PDB entry 3UN4 | X-ray diffraction, 3.40 A resolution | chains I and Y of the 28 polymer chains in the assembly

[Chain I]
Molecule: Proteasome component PUP3
Source organism: Saccharomyces cerevisiae
Notes: EC 3.4.25.1
UniProt: P25451 (PSB3_YEAST); residues 0-204 here correspond to UniProt positions 1-205 (UniProt number = residue number + 1)
Amino-acid sequence (205 residues; row label = number of the first residue in the row; numbering starts at 0):
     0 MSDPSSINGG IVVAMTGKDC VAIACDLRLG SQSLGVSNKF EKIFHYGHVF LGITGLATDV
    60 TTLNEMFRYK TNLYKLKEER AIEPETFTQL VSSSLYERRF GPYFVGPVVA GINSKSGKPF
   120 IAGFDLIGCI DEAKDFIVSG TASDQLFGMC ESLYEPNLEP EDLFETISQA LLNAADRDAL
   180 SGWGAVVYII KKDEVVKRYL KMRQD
Not modelled in the structure: 0
Ligand contacts: PR-957 (04C; 1,2,4-trideoxy-4-methyl-2-{[N-(morpholin-4-ylacetyl)-L-alanyl-O-methyl-L-tyrosyl]amino}-1-phenyl-D-xylitol): D124, L125, I126, C128
Curated features (UniProtKB/Swiss-Prot):
  - modified residue: S30 (Phosphoserine)
  - cross-link: K69 (Glycyl lysine isopeptide (Lys-Gly) (interchain with G-Cter in ubiquitin))

[Chain Y]
Molecule: Proteasome component PRE2
Source organism: Saccharomyces cerevisiae
Notes: EC 3.4.25.1
UniProt: P30656 (PSB5_YEAST); residues 1-212 here correspond to UniProt positions 76-287 (UniProt number = residue number + 75)
Amino-acid sequence (212 residues; numbered 1 to 212; the number before each row is that of its first residue):
     1 TTTLAFRFQG GIIVAVDSRA TAGNWVASQT VKKVIEINPF LLGTMAGGAA DCQFWETWLG
    61 SQCRLHELRE KERISVAAAS KILSNLVYQY KGAGLSMGTM ICGYTRKEGP TIYYVDSDGT
   121 RLKGDIFCVG SGQTFAYGVL DSNYKWDLSV EDALYLGKRS ILAAAHRDAY SGGSVNLYHV
   181 TEDGWIYHGN HDVGELFWKV KEEEGSFNNV IG
Covalently attached groups: PR-957 (04C) linked to T1
Ligand contacts: PR-957 (04C; 1,2,4-trideoxy-4-methyl-2-{[N-(morpholin-4-ylacetyl)-L-alanyl-O-methyl-L-tyrosyl]amino}-1-phenyl-D-xylitol): R19, A20, T21, V31, K33, M45, A46, G47, G48, A49, C52, S96, S131, Y170
From the paper describing this entry:
  - binding site for PR-957: T1, M45
  - specificity-determining residues: Q53

[Chain I / chain Y interface]
Residue-residue contacts (47; chain I residue first):
  R27(I) - A169(Y)
  S32(I) - R167(Y)
  S32(I) - D168(Y)
  S32(I) - A169(Y)  hydrogen bond (backbone-backbone)
  S32(I) - Y170(Y)
  L33(I) - F135(Y)  hydrophobic
  L33(I) - R167(Y)
  G34(I) - R167(Y)  hydrogen bond (backbone-side chain)
  V35(I) - R167(Y)  hydrogen bond (backbone-side chain)
  N37(I) - H166(Y)
  N37(I) - N209(Y)
  N37(I) - V210(Y)
  K38(I) - N209(Y)  hydrogen bond (side chain-backbone)
  K38(I) - I211(Y)
  Q144(I) - W25(Y)
  D175(I) - V26(Y)
  R176(I) - N24(Y)
  R176(I) - W25(Y)
  R176(I) - V26(Y)  hydrogen bond (backbone-backbone)
  R176(I) - A27(Y)  hydrogen bond (side chain-backbone)
  D177(I) - N24(Y)
  D177(I) - V26(Y)
  A178(I) - N24(Y)  hydrogen bond (backbone-backbone)
  A178(I) - V26(Y)
  A178(I) - A169(Y)
  A178(I) - Y170(Y)  hydrophobic
  L179(I) - N24(Y)
  W182(I) - H166(Y)  hydrogen bond (side chain-backbone)
  W182(I) - R167(Y)
  K200(I) - W198(Y)
  M201(I) - W198(Y)
  R202(I) - Q29(Y)
  R202(I) - G173(Y)  hydrogen bond (side chain-backbone)
  R202(I) - D192(Y)  salt bridge
  R202(I) - G194(Y)
  Q203(I) - H166(Y)  hydrogen bond (backbone-side chain)
  Q203(I) - F197(Y)
  Q203(I) - W198(Y)
  Q203(I) - V210(Y)
  D204(I) - R19(Y)  salt bridge
  D204(I) - Q29(Y)
  D204(I) - A165(Y)
  D204(I) - D168(Y)
  D204(I) - S171(Y)
  D204(I) - G172(Y)
  D204(I) - G173(Y)  hydrogen bond (side chain-backbone)
  D204(I) - V193(Y)
Interface residues without a listed pair, chain I (21 interface residues in all): S5, Q31
Interface residues without a listed pair, chain Y (25 interface residues in all): S28

[Summary]
The interface between chain I and chain Y involves 21 residues on one side and 25 on the other, with 11
hydrogen bonds and 2 salt bridges. Polar pairs include R202(I)-D192(Y), D204(I)-R19(Y) and G34(I)-R167(Y).
Chain I binds PR-957. The paper reports a binding site for PR-957 at T1(Y) and M45(Y); the specificity
determinant Q53(Y).
Here chain I is Proteasome component PUP3 and chain Y is Proteasome component PRE2, both from Saccharomyces
cerevisiae. Entry 3UN4 (Yeast 20S proteasome in complex with PR-957 (morpholine)) was determined by X-ray
diffraction (same publication as 3UN8).
